9M12 - chains A and C; structure by X-ray diffraction, 1.86 A resolution.

== Chain A ==
Protein: Vitamin D3 receptor
Organism: Rattus norvegicus
Reference sequence: P13053 (VDR_RAT); numbering as in UniProt; present here: 116-159, 207-423
Amino-acid sequence (271 residues; each row starts with the number of its first residue; note: 47 numbers in that range are skipped by the numbering (no residue carries them; nothing is unmodelled there)):
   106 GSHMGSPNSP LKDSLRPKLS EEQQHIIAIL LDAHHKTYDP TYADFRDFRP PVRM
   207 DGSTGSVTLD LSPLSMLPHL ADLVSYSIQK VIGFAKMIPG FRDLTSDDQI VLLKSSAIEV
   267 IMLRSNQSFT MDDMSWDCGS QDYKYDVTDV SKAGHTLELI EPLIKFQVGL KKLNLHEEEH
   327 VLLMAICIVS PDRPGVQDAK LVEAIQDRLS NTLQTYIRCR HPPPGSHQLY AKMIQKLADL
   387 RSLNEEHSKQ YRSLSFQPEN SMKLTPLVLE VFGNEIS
Disordered / not traced: 106-122, 207-217, 421-423
Construct notes: expression tag (106-115)
UniProt features mapped onto this chain:
  - region: Lys242 to Lys260 (Interaction with coactivator LXXLL motif)
  - motif: Pro412 to Asn420 (9aaTAD)
  - binding site (calcitriol): Tyr143, Ser233, Arg270, Ser274, His301, His393
Small-molecule neighbours: A1L7Z ((4S)-5-[2-ethyl-4-[[3-ethyl-4-(2-ethyl-2-oxidanyl-butoxy)phenyl]-dimethyl-silyl]phenoxy]-4-oxidanyl-pentanoic acid): Thr142, Tyr143, Asp144, Phe150, Leu223, Leu226, Ala227, Leu229, Val230, Tyr232, Ser233, Lys236, Ile264, Ile267, Met268, Arg270, Ser271, Ser274, Trp282, Cys284, Tyr291, Val296, Ala299, His301, Leu305, Leu309, His393, Tyr397, Leu400, Leu410, Phe418

== Chain C ==
Protein: Mediator of RNA polymerase II transcription subunit 1
Reference sequence: Q15648 (MED1_HUMAN); residues 625-637 here correspond to UniProt positions 640-652 (UniProt number = residue number + 15)
Amino-acid sequence (13 residues; each row starts with the number of its first residue):
   625 KNHPMLMNLL KDN
Disordered / not traced: 636-637
UniProt features mapped onto this chain:
  - motif: Leu630 to Leu634 (LXXLL motif 2)

== Chain A / chain C interface ==
Pairs across the interface (21; chain A residue first):
  Ile238(A) - Leu630(C)  hydrophobic
  Ile238(A) - Leu633(C)  hydrophobic
  Ile238(A) - Leu634(C)  hydrophobic
  Lys242(A) - Leu633(C)  hydrogen bond (side chain-backbone)
  Lys242(A) - Leu634(C)
  Lys242(A) - Lys635(C)
  Phe247(A) - Leu634(C)  hydrophobic
  Arg248(A) - Leu634(C)  hydrogen bond (side chain-backbone)
  Ser252(A) - Met631(C)
  Asp253(A) - Lys625(C)  salt bridge
  Gln255(A) - Leu634(C)
  Ile256(A) - Leu630(C)  hydrophobic
  Ile256(A) - Met631(C)  hydrophobic
  Leu259(A) - Leu634(C)  hydrophobic
  Lys260(A) - His627(C)  hydrogen bond
  Pro412(A) - Met629(C)
  Leu413(A) - Met629(C)  hydrophobic
  Glu416(A) - His627(C)
  Glu416(A) - Pro628(C)
  Glu416(A) - Met629(C)  hydrogen bond (side chain-backbone)
  Glu416(A) - Leu630(C)  hydrogen bond (side chain-backbone)
Interface residues without a listed pair, chain A (15 interface residues in all): Gln235, Val417
Interface residues without a listed pair, chain C (10 interface residues in all): Asn626

== Summary ==
15 residues of chain A and 10 residues of chain C are in contact; the contacts include 5 hydrogen bonds and 1
salt bridge. Polar contacts include Asp253(A)-Lys625(C), Lys242(A)-Leu633(C) and Arg248(A)-Leu634(C). Bound to
chain A: compound A1L7Z.
Chain A is Vitamin D3 receptor (Rattus norvegicus) and chain C is Mediator of RNA polymerase II transcription
subunit 1; the structure, Vitamin D receptor complex with a bis(3-ethylphenyl)dimethylsilane derivative, was
determined by X-ray diffraction (same publication as 9M10, 9M11, 9M13, 9M14, 9M15, 9M16 and 7 further
entries).
